1P4U - chains A and B; structure by X-ray diffraction, 2.20 A resolution.

== Chain A ==
Molecule: ADP-ribosylation factor binding protein GGA3
Source organism: Homo sapiens
UniProtKB: Q9NZ52 (GGA3_HUMAN); residues 571-723 here = UniProt positions 571-723
Chain sequence (153 residues; row label = number of the first residue in the row):
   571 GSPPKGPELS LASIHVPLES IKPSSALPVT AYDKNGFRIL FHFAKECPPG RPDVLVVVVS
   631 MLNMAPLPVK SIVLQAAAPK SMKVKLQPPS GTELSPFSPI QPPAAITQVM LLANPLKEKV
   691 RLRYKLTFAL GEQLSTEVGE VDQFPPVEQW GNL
Not modelled in the structure: 571-578
Differences from the reference sequence: engineered mutation Met634 (Thr in Q9NZ52), Ala648 (Val in Q9NZ52)

== Chain B ==
Molecule: Rabaptin-5
UniProtKB: Q15276 (RABE1_HUMAN); residues -4 to 8 here correspond to UniProt positions 435-447 (UniProt number = residue number + 439)
Chain sequence (13 residues; numbered -4 to 8; the number before each row is that of its first residue; numbers below 1 keep their minus sign (Asp-4 is residue -4)):
    -4 DESDFGPLVG ADS
Not modelled in the structure: -4 to -2, 7-8
Curated features (UniProtKB/Swiss-Prot):
  - region: Asp-4 to Ser8 (Interaction with AP1G1, AP1G2, GGA1, GGA2 and GGA3)

== Interface between chain A and chain B ==
Pairs across the interface - 26 pairs, chain A then chain B:
  Gln645(A) - Leu3(B)
  Gln645(A) - Val4(B)
  Gln645(A) - Gly5(B)
  Ala646(A) - Pro2(B)
  Ala646(A) - Leu3(B)
  Ala646(A) - Val4(B)  hydrogen bond (backbone-backbone)
  Ala647(A) - Phe0(B)
  Ala647(A) - Gly1(B)
  Ala647(A) - Pro2(B)
  Ala648(A) - Phe0(B)
  Ala648(A) - Gly1(B)  hydrogen bond (backbone-backbone)
  Pro649(A) - Asp-1(B)
  Pro649(A) - Phe0(B)
  Lys650(A) - Asp-1(B)  salt bridge
  Lys650(A) - Phe0(B)
  Lys650(A) - Gly1(B)
  Val654(A) - Val4(B)
  Leu656(A) - Val4(B)
  Leu656(A) - Ala6(B)
  Gln657(A) - Ala6(B)
  Pro658(A) - Ala6(B)  hydrophobic
  Gln678(A) - Ala6(B)
  Arg691(A) - Phe0(B)
  Arg693(A) - Phe0(B)
  Lys695(A) - Leu3(B)
  Glu710(A) - Phe0(B)
Other interface residues (no listed pair), chain A (19 interface residues in all): Leu644, Lys655, Pro659, Leu692

== Overview ==
Chain A and chain B form an interface of 19 and 8 residues respectively; the contacts include 2 hydrogen bonds
and 1 salt bridge. Polar pairs include Lys650(A)-Asp-1(B), Ala646(A)-Val4(B) and Ala648(A)-Gly1(B).
Here chain A is ADP-ribosylation factor binding protein GGA3 (Homo sapiens) and chain B is Rabaptin-5. Entry
1P4U (Crystal structure of GGA3 gae domain in complex with rabaptin-5 peptide) was determined by X-ray
diffraction.
